1U2S - chain A; structure by X-ray diffraction, 2.50 A resolution.

== Chain A ==
Protein: sucrose-phosphatase
From: Synechocystis sp. PCC 6803
Notes: EC 3.1.3.24
UniProtKB: P74325 (P74325_SYNY3); numbering as in UniProt (aligned over 1-244)
Amino-acid sequence (244 residues; each row starts with the number of its first residue):
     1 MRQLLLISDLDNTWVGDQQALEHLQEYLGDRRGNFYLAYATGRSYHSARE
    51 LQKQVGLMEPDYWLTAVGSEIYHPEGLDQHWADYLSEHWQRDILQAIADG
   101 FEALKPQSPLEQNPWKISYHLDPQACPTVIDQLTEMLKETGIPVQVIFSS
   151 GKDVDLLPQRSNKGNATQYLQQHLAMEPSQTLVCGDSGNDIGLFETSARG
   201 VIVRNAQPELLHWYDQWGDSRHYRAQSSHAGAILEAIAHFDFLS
Ion coordination: Mg2+: Asp9, Asp186, Ser187, Asn189, Asp190
Residues lining bound ligands: alpha-D-glucopyranose (GLC): Gly42, Arg43, Val67, Gln107, Glu111, Lys116, Ser118, Ser149, Asp153, Asp155, Asn189
What the authors report for this chain:
  - binding site for alpha-D-glucopyranose: Gln107, Lys116, Asn189
  - catalytic residues: Asp9, Asp11, Thr41, Gly42, Lys163 (proposed by the authors, not directly observed)

== In short ==
Ligands of chain A: alpha-D-glucopyranose. Asp9, Asp186, Ser187, Asn189 and Asp190 form the Mg2+ site. The
paper reports catalytic residues Asp9, Asp11 and Thr41 among others; a binding site for alpha-D-glucopyranose
at Gln107, Lys116 and Asn189.
Chain A is sucrose-phosphatase (Synechocystis sp. PCC 6803); the structure, X-Ray structure of the
sucrose-phosphatase (SPP) from Synechocystis sp. PCC6803 in complex with glucose, was determined by X-ray
diffraction together with 1TJ3, 1TJ4, 1TJ5, 1U2T and 1S2O from the same study.
